Entry 8OV2 (X-ray diffraction, 1.86 A resolution); this record covers chains A and B.

[Chain A]
Molecule: 2'-O-methyltransferase nsp16
Source organism: Severe acute respiratory syndrome coronavirus 2
Notes: EC 2.1.1.57
UniProt: P0DTD1 (R1AB_SARS2); residue numbers follow UniProt; this construct covers 6799-7096
Sequence (304 residues; row label = number of the first residue in the row):
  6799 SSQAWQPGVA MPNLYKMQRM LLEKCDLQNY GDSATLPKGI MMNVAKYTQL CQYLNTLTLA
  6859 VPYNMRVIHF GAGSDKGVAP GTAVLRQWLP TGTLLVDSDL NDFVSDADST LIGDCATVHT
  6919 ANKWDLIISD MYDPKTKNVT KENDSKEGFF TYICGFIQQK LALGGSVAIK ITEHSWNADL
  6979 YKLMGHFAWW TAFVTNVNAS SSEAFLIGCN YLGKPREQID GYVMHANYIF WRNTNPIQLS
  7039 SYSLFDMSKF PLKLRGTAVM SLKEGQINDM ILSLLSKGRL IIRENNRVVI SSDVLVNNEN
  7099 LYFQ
Not modelled in the structure: 7100-7102
Construct notes: expression tag (7097-7102)
Ligand contacts: sangivamycin (SGV): Gly-6869, Gly-6871, Asp-6897, Leu-6898, Asn-6899, Gly-6911, Asp-6912, Cys-6913, Asp-6928, Met-6929, Tyr-6930, Asp-6931, Phe-6947
Swiss-Prot annotation at these positions:
  - active site: Lys-6844, Asp-6928, Lys-6968, Glu-7001
  - mutagenesis: Asp-6928 (D6928A: Complete loss of virus replication in human respiratory cells), Lys-6968 (K6968A: Complete loss of virus replication in human respiratory cells)
Reported in the primary citation:
  - conformationally variable residues: Asp-6931

[Chain B]
Molecule: Non-structural protein 10
Source organism: Severe acute respiratory syndrome coronavirus 2
UniProt: P0DTD1 (R1AB_SARS2); residues 4254-4392 here = UniProt positions 4254-4392
Sequence (140 residues; numbered 4253 to 4392; the number before each row is that of its first residue):
  4253 GAGNATEVPA NSTVLSFCAF AVDAAKAYKD YLASGGQPIT NCVKMLCTHT GTGQAITVTP
  4313 EANMDQESFG GASCCLYCRC HIDHPNPKGF CDLKGKYVQI PTTCANDPVG FTLKNTVCTV
  4373 CGMWKGYGCS CDQLREPMLQ
Not modelled in the structure: 4253-4271, 4386-4392
Construct notes: expression tag (4253)
Bound ions: Zn2+ site 1: Cys-4327, Cys-4330, His-4336, Cys-4343; Zn2+ site 2: Cys-4370, Cys-4373, Cys-4381, Cys-4383
Swiss-Prot annotation at these positions:
  - binding site (Zn(2+)): Cys-4327, Cys-4330, His-4336, Cys-4343, Cys-4370, Cys-4373, Cys-4381, Cys-4383
  - site: Gln-4392 (Cleavage)

[How chain A and chain B interact]
Pairs across the interface (43; chain A residue first):
  Lys-6836(A) / Lys-4296(B)  hydrogen bond (backbone-side chain)
  Gly-6837(A) / Lys-4296(B)
  Ile-6838(A) / Lys-4296(B)
  Ile-6838(A) / Met-4297(B)
  Ile-6838(A) / Leu-4298(B)  hydrophobic
  Met-6839(A) / Asn-4293(B)
  Met-6839(A) / Cys-4294(B)
  Val-6842(A) / Val-4295(B)  hydrophobic
  Val-6842(A) / Lys-4296(B)
  Thr-6846(A) / Leu-4298(B)
  Lys-6874(A) / Asn-4293(B)
  Val-6876(A) / Asn-4293(B)
  Val-6876(A) / Ser-4325(B)
  Val-6876(A) / Arg-4331(B)
  Pro-6878(A) / Val-4295(B)  hydrophobic
  Ala-6881(A) / Met-4297(B)
  Ala-6881(A) / Tyr-4349(B)  hydrogen bond (backbone-side chain)
  Val-6882(A) / Met-4297(B)
  Arg-6884(A) / Gly-4347(B)  hydrogen bond (side chain-backbone)
  Arg-6884(A) / Tyr-4349(B)
  Gln-6885(A) / Met-4297(B)
  Gln-6885(A) / Leu-4298(B)  hydrogen bond (side chain-backbone)
  Gln-6885(A) / Thr-4311(B)
  Gln-6885(A) / Pro-4312(B)
  Gln-6885(A) / Tyr-4349(B)  hydrogen bond (backbone-side chain)
  Thr-6889(A) / Val-4310(B)
  Asp-6900(A) / His-4333(B)  salt bridge
  Val-6902(A) / Cys-4330(B)
  Val-6902(A) / Arg-4331(B)
  Val-6902(A) / His-4333(B)
  Ser-6903(A) / Ala-4324(B)
  Ser-6903(A) / Lys-4346(B)  hydrogen bond (backbone-side chain)
  Asp-6904(A) / Gly-4322(B)
  Asp-6904(A) / Gly-4323(B)  hydrogen bond (side chain-backbone)
  Asp-6904(A) / Ala-4324(B)  hydrogen bond (side chain-backbone)
  Asp-6904(A) / Lys-4346(B)
  Asp-6904(A) / Gly-4347(B)  hydrogen bond (side chain-backbone)
  Asp-6904(A) / Lys-4348(B)
  Ala-6905(A) / Lys-4346(B)
  Leu-7042(A) / Leu-4298(B)  hydrophobic
  Met-7045(A) / Leu-4298(B)
  Met-7045(A) / Thr-4300(B)
  Ser-7046(A) / Thr-4300(B)
Other interface residues (no listed pair), chain A (24 interface residues in all): Pro-6835, Ala-6843
Other interface residues (no listed pair), chain B (23 interface residues in all): Cys-4299, Leu-4345

[Summary]
Chain A and chain B form an interface of 24 and 23 residues respectively; the contacts include 9 hydrogen
bonds and 1 salt bridge. Polar contacts include Asp-6900(A)/His-4333(B), Lys-6836(A)/Lys-4296(B) and
Ala-6881(A)/Tyr-4349(B). Ligands of chain A: sangivamycin. From the paper: conformational variability at
Asp-6931(A).
Here chain A is 2'-O-methyltransferase nsp16 and chain B is Non-structural protein 10, both from Severe acute
respiratory syndrome coronavirus 2. Entry 8OV2 (SARS-CoV-2 nsp10-16 methyltransferase in complex with
Sangivamycin) was determined by X-ray diffraction (same publication as 8BSD, 8BZV, 8C5M, 8OSX, 8OT0, 8OTO and
8 further entries).
